Entry 8RJL (electron microscopy, 3.34 A resolution); this record covers chains C and D of the 18 polymer chains in the assembly.

[Chain C (and D)]
Name: Citrate synthase
From: Synechococcus elongatus PCC 7942
Notes: chain D of this document is another copy of the same molecule, construct and numbering; everything in this record applies to it too
UniProtKB: Q31QM5 (Q31QM5_SYNE7); residue numbers follow UniProt; this construct covers 1-386
Amino-acid sequence (394 residues; row label = number of the first residue in the row):
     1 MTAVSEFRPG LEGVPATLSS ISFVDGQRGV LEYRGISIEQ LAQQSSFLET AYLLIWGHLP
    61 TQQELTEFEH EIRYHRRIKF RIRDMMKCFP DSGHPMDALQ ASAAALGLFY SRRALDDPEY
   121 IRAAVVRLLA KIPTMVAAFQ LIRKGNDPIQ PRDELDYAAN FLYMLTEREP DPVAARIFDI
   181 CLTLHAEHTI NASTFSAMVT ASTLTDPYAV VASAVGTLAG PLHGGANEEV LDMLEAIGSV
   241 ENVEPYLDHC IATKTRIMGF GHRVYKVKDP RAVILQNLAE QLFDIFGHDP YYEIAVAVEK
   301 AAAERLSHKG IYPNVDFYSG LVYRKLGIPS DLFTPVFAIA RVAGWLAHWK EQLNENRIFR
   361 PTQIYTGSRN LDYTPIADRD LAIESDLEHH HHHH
Disordered / not traced: 1-4, 113-117, 220-313, 377-394 (chain D: 1-8, 114-117, 220-312, 378-394)
Construct notes: engineered mutation Arg369 (His in Q31QM5); expression tag (387-394)
What the authors report for this chain:
  - mutagenesis - L18Q: unchanged catalytic activity on saturating substrate conditions

[Interface between chain C and chain D]
Pairs across the interface - 74 pairs, chain C then chain D:
  Glu6(C) - Pro15(D)
  Phe7(C) - Pro15(D)  hydrophobic
  Phe7(C) - Leu18(D)  hydrophobic
  Pro9(C) - Arg357(D)
  Gly10(C) - Arg360(D)
  Glu12(C) - Arg360(D)  salt bridge
  Val14(C) - Pro361(D)
  Val14(C) - Thr362(D)
  Pro15(C) - Thr362(D)
  Ala16(C) - Thr362(D)  hydrogen bond (backbone-backbone)
  Thr17(C) - Gln363(D)
  Thr17(C) - Ile364(D)  hydrogen bond (backbone-backbone)
  Leu18(C) - Ile364(D)  hydrophobic
  Ser19(C) - Gln363(D)
  Ser19(C) - Ile364(D)
  Ser19(C) - Thr366(D)  hydrogen bond (backbone-backbone)
  Ser22(C) - Tyr365(D)
  Phe23(C) - Tyr365(D)  hydrophobic
  Glu32(C) - Arg369(D)  salt bridge
  Glu32(C) - Asn370(D)
  Gly35(C) - Ser368(D)
  Gly35(C) - Leu371(D)  hydrogen bond (backbone-backbone)
  Gln40(C) - Tyr373(D)
  Gln43(C) - Tyr373(D)
  Gln44(C) - Tyr373(D)  hydrogen bond (backbone-side chain)
  Ser45(C) - Tyr373(D)
  Leu59(C) - Thr374(D)
  Leu59(C) - Pro375(D)
  Leu59(C) - Ala377(D)
  Pro60(C) - Pro375(D)
  Pro60(C) - Ile376(D)
  Pro60(C) - Ala377(D)  hydrogen bond (backbone-backbone)
  Met85(C) - Phe89(D)  hydrophobic
  His94(C) - Arg113(D)
  Asp97(C) - Gly107(D)
  Leu108(C) - Phe89(D)  hydrophobic
  Leu108(C) - Pro90(D)
  Arg112(C) - His94(D)
  Phe195(C) - Pro361(D)  hydrophobic
  Thr200(C) - Ser196(D)
  Ser213(C) - Ser213(D)
  Arg357(C) - Pro9(D)
  Arg357(C) - Gly10(D)
  Arg357(C) - Glu12(D)  salt bridge
  Arg360(C) - Gly10(D)
  Arg360(C) - Leu11(D)
  Pro361(C) - Leu11(D)
  Pro361(C) - Val14(D)
  Pro361(C) - Ile190(D)
  Thr362(C) - Val14(D)
  Thr362(C) - Ala16(D)  hydrogen bond (backbone-backbone)
  Thr362(C) - Ile190(D)
  Gln363(C) - Thr17(D)
  Gln363(C) - Ser19(D)
  Gln363(C) - Ser22(D)
  Ile364(C) - Thr17(D)
  Ile364(C) - Leu18(D)  hydrophobic
  Ile364(C) - Ser19(D)  hydrogen bond (backbone-backbone)
  Tyr365(C) - Ser19(D)
  Tyr365(C) - Ser20(D)  hydrogen bond (side chain-backbone)
  Tyr365(C) - Ile21(D)  hydrogen bond (side chain-backbone)
  Tyr365(C) - Ser22(D)  hydrogen bond (side chain-backbone)
  Tyr365(C) - Phe23(D)  hydrophobic
  Thr366(C) - Ser19(D)
  Arg369(C) - Phe23(D)
  Arg369(C) - Glu32(D)  salt bridge
  Asn370(C) - Glu32(D)
  Leu371(C) - Gly35(D)  hydrogen bond (backbone-backbone)
  Asp372(C) - Gln40(D)
  Tyr373(C) - Gln40(D)
  Tyr373(C) - Glu49(D)  hydrogen bond
  Tyr373(C) - Leu59(D)  hydrophobic
  Ile376(C) - Thr61(D)
  Ile376(C) - Gln62(D)
Also at the interface, not in a pair above, chain C (72 interface residues in all): Arg8, Leu11, Gly13, Ser20, Val30, Arg34, Ile36, Leu41, Glu49, Thr61, Cys88, Phe89, Pro90, Ala98, Gln100, Ala101, Ala104, Thr189, Ile190, Ser196, Val199, Thr203, Thr205, Ala209, Ala212, Thr217, Ala219, Ile358, Phe359
Also at the interface, not in a pair above, chain D (70 interface residues in all): Gly13, Ile36, Leu41, Gln44, Pro60, Arg81, Asp84, Met85, Cys88, Asp97, Gln100, Ala105, Leu108, Phe109, Thr189, Phe195, Val199, Thr200, Thr205, Ala212, Thr217, Ala219, Ile358, Phe359

[Overview]
72 residues of chain C and 70 residues of chain D are in contact, with 13 hydrogen bonds and 4 salt bridges.
Among the polar pairs are Glu12(C)-Arg360(D), Glu32(C)-Arg369(D) and Arg357(C)-Glu12(D). From the paper: L18Q
of chain C leaves catalytic activity on saturating substrate conditions unchanged.
Chain C and chain D are both Citrate synthase (Synechococcus elongatus PCC 7942); the structure, Structure of
a first order Sierpinski triangle formed by the H369R mutant of the citrate synthase ..., was determined by
electron microscopy together with 8BP7, 8BEI, 8RJK and 8AN1 from the same study.
